Entry 9B7W (electron microscopy, 3.36 A resolution); this record covers chains C and D of the 8 polymer chains in the assembly.

# Chain C (and D)
Molecule: Capsid protein VP1
Organism: Adeno-associated virus
Notes: chain D of this document is another copy of the same molecule, construct and numbering; everything in this record applies to it too
UniProt: Q6JC40 (Q6JC40_9VIRU); numbering as in UniProt (aligned over 1-736)
Amino-acid sequence (736 residues; each row starts with the number of its first residue):
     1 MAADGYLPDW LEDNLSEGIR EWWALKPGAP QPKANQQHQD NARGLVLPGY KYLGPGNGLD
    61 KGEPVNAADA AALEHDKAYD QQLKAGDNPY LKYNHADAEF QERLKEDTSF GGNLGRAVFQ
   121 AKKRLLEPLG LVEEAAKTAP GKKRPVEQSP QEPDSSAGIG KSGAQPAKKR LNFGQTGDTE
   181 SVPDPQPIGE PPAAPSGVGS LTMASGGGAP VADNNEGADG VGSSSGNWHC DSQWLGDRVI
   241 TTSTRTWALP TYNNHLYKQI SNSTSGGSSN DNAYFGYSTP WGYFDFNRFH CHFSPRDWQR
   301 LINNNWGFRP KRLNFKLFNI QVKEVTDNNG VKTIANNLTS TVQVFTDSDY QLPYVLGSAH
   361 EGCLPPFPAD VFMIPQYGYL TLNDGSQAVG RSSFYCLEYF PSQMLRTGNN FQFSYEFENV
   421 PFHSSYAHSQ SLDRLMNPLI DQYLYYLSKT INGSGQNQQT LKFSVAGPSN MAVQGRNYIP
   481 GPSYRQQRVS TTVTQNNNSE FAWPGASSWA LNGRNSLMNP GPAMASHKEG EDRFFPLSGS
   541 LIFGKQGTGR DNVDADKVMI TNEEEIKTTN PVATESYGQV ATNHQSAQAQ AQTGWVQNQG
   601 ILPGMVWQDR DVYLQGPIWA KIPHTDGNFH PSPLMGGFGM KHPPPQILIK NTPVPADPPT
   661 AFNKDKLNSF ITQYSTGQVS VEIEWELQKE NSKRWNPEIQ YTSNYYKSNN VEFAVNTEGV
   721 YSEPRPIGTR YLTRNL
Not modelled in the structure: 1-223, 654-671 (chain D: 1-248, 284-311, 425-480, 526-535, 688-736)

# Interface between chain C and chain D
Contacting residue pairs (102):
  Ser224(C) with Met404(D); Asn409(D), hydrogen bond (backbone-side chain)
  Gly226(C) with Met404(D)
  Asn227(C) with Ser402(D); Met404(D)
  Trp228(C) with Gln343(D); Glu398(D), hydrogen bond (side chain-backbone); Phe400(D), hydrogen bond (side chain-backbone); Pro401(D); Ser402(D), hydrogen bond (backbone-backbone); Met404(D), hydrophobic
  His229(C) with Pro401(D)
  Cys230(C) with Glu398(D), hydrogen bond (side chain-backbone); Tyr399(D); Phe400(D); Pro401(D)
  Asp231(C) with Tyr399(D)
  Ser232(C) with Tyr399(D), hydrogen bond
  Ala248(C) with Pro655(D), hydrophobic; Leu667(D), hydrophobic
  Pro250(C) with Pro658(D), hydrophobic; Pro659(D)
  Thr251(C) with Thr660(D)
  Tyr252(C) with Thr660(D); Phe662(D)
  Ser294(C) with Tyr399(D), hydrogen bond
  Asp297(C) with Tyr399(D), hydrogen bond
  Phe318(C) with Met404(D), hydrophobic
  Asn319(C) with Thr341(D); Met404(D); Arg406(D)
  Ile320(C) with Arg406(D)
  Gln321(C) with Thr339(D), hydrogen bond (side chain-backbone); Ser340(D)
  Lys323(C) with Asn337(D); Val654(D)
  Val325(C) with Asp657(D)
  Val331(C) with Asn328(D)
  Lys332(C) with Asp657(D), salt bridge
  Ile334(C) with Glu324(D); Asp657(D)
  Asn336(C) with Asn337(D), hydrogen bond; Leu338(D); Thr339(D), hydrogen bond
  Leu338(C) with Leu338(D), hydrophobic; Thr339(D)
  Glu361(C) with Lys664(D)
  Gly362(C) with Phe662(D)
  Phe367(C) with Tyr257(D), hydrophobic; Phe394(D), hydrophobic; Cys396(D), hydrophobic
  Pro368(C) with Cys396(D); Glu398(D)
  Ala369(C) with Tyr257(D), hydrophobic; Glu398(D)
  Asp370(C) with Lys666(D)
  Val371(C) with Lys666(D); Leu667(D), hydrogen bond (backbone-backbone)
  Met373(C) with Pro659(D); Ala661(D); Phe662(D); Asn663(D)
  Ile374(C) with Phe662(D)
  Pro375(C) with Phe662(D), hydrophobic
  Thr407(C) with Thr339(D); Arg406(D), hydrogen bond (backbone-side chain)
  Tyr674(C) with Pro655(D), hydrogen bond (side chain-backbone); Ala656(D); Asp657(D), hydrogen bond (side chain-backbone); Pro658(D)
  Thr676(C) with Pro655(D)
  Gln678(C) with Met404(D); Thr652(D)
  Ser703(C) with Gly390(D)
  Lys707(C) with Asp384(D), salt bridge; Gln387(D); Ala388(D)
  Ser708(C) with Gln387(D), hydrogen bond (backbone-side chain); Ala388(D), hydrogen bond (backbone-backbone)
  Asn709(C) with Gln259(D), hydrogen bond (backbone-side chain); Gln387(D)
  Asn710(C) with Gln259(D)
  Val711(C) with Phe275(D), hydrophobic; Tyr277(D); Ala388(D), hydrophobic; Ser392(D)
  Ala714(C) with Tyr277(D); Phe394(D), hydrophobic
  Val715(C) with Tyr257(D); Gln259(D); Tyr277(D), hydrophobic; Phe394(D), hydrophobic
  Asn716(C) with Lys258(D); Gln259(D), hydrogen bond (backbone-backbone)
  Thr717(C) with Lys258(D); Gln259(D)
  Glu718(C) with Leu256(D); Lys258(D)
  Gly719(C) with Tyr257(D); Lys258(D); Lys666(D)
  Val720(C) with Lys666(D)
Also at the interface, not in a pair above, chain C (60 interface residues in all): Ser225, Trp247, Phe372, Gln376, Gly408, Asn704, Tyr706, Phe713
Also at the interface, not in a pair above, chain D (51 interface residues in all): His255, Thr264, Asp327, Asn329, Val389, Gln403, Phe670, Ile671

# Summary
The interface between chain C and chain D involves 60 residues on one side and 51 on the other, with 19
hydrogen bonds and 2 salt bridges. Polar pairs include Lys332(C)-Asp657(D), Lys707(C)-Asp384(D) and
Ser224(C)-Asn409(D).
Chain C and chain D are both Capsid protein VP1 (Adeno-associated virus); the structure, Fab3-6 in complex
with the capsid of Adeno-associated virus type 9, was determined by electron microscopy, deposited together
with 9B6N, 9B6O, 9B6Q, 9B6R, 9B6S, 9B6T and 9 further entries.
